PDB entry 7KC9 | X-ray diffraction, 2.30 A resolution | chains A and C of the 3 polymer chains in the assembly

== Chain A ==
Protein: Ricin chain A
From: Ricinus communis
Notes: EC 3.2.2.22
UniProt: P02879 (RICI_RICCO); residues 1-267 here correspond to UniProt positions 36-302 (UniProt number = residue number + 35)
Sequence (267 residues; each row starts with the number of its first residue):
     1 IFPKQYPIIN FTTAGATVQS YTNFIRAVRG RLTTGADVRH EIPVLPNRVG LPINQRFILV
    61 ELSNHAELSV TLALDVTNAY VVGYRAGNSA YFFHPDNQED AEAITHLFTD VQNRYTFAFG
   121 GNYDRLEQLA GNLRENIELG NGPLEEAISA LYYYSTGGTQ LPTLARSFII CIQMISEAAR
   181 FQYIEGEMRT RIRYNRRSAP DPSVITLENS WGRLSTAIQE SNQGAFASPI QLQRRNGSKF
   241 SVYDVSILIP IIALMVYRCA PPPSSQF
Disordered / not traced: 1-4, 262-267
Covalent attachments: glycan linked to Asn10

== Chain C ==
Protein: VHH antibody V5G1
From: Vicugna pacos
Notes: antibody fragment or engineered binder
Sequence (130 residues; row label = number of the first residue in the row):
     1 QVQLAESGGG LVQAGGSLRL SCAASGRTFS DYAMGWFRQA PGKERDFVAG ITSSGGGTYY
    61 ADSVKGRFTI TRDNYKNTLY LQMDSLKPED TAVYYCKGTA DGSSSLGYLE VWGQGTLVTV
   121 SSEPKTPKPQ
Disordered / not traced: 1-2, 10, 27-29, 39-43, 121-130

== Interface between chain A and chain C ==
Residue-residue contacts - 5 pairs, chain A then chain C:
  Thr17(A) - Asp31(C)
  Val18(A) - Asp101(C)
  Gln19(A) - Asp31(C)
  Arg193(A) - Asp101(C)  salt bridge
  Tyr194(A) - Ser103(C)
Other interface residues (no listed pair), chain C (5 interface residues in all): Gly102, Gly107

== Overview ==
The chain A/chain C interface involves 5 residues from each chain; the contacts include 1 salt bridge. Its one
salt-bridged contact is Arg193(A)-Asp101(C).
Here chain A is Ricin chain A (Ricinus communis) and chain C is VHH antibody V5G1 (Vicugna pacos). Entry 7KC9
(Ricin bound to VHH antibody V5G1) was determined by X-ray diffraction together with 7KBI, 7KBK, 7KD0, 7KD2
and 7KDM from the same study.
